Entry 2VT7 (X-ray diffraction, 2.20 A resolution); this record covers chains A and B.

# Chain A (and B)
Protein: Acetylcholinesterase
Organism: Torpedo californica
Notes: EC 3.1.1.7; chain B of this document is another copy of the same molecule, construct and numbering; everything in this record applies to it too
UniProt: P04058 (ACES_TORCA); residues 1-537 here correspond to UniProt positions 22-558 (UniProt number = residue number + 21)
Chain sequence (537 residues; each row starts with the number of its first residue):
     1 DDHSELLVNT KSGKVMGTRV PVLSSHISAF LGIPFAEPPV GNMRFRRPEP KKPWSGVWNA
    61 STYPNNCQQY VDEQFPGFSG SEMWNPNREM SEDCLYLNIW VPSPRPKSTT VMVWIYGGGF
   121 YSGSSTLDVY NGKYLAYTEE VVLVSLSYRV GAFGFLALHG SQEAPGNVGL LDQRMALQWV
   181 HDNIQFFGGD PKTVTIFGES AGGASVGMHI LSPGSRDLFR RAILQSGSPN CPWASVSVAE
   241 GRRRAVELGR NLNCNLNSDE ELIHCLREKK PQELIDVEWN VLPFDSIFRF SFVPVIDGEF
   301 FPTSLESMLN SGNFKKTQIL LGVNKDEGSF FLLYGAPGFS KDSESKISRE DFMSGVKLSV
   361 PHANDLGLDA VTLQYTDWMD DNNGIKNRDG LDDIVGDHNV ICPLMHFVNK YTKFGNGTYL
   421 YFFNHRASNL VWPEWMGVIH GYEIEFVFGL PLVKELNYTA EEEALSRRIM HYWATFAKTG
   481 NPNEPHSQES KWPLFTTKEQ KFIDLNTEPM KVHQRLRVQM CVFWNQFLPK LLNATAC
Not modelled in the structure: 1-3, 486-489, 537 (chain B: 1-3, 536-537)
Curated features (UniProtKB/Swiss-Prot):
  - active site: S200 (Acyl-ester intermediate), E327 (Charge relay system), H440 (Charge relay system)
  - glycosylation (N-linked (GlcNAc...) asparagine): N59, N416, N457, N533
Disulfides: C67-C94, C254-C265, C402-C521
Covalent attachments: N-acetylglucosamine (NAG) linked to N59, N416

# How chain A and chain B interact
Residue-residue contacts - 37 pairs, chain A then chain B:
  L366(A) with F527(B); K530(B); L531(B); A534(B), hydrophobic
  D369(A) with K530(B), salt bridge
  A370(A) with F527(B), hydrophobic
  L373(A) with Q519(B); V522(B), hydrophobic; F523(B), hydrophobic; F527(B), hydrophobic
  T376(A) with Q519(B), hydrogen bond (backbone-side chain)
  D377(A) with Q519(B)
  W378(A) with R515(B); V518(B); Q519(B), hydrogen bond (backbone-side chain); V522(B)
  M379(A) with V518(B), hydrophobic
  D381(A) with R515(B), salt bridge
  R515(A) with W378(B)
  V518(A) with W378(B); M379(B), hydrophobic
  Q519(A) with L373(B); T376(B), hydrogen bond (side chain-backbone); D377(B); W378(B), hydrogen bond (side chain-backbone)
  V522(A) with L373(B), hydrophobic; W378(B)
  F523(A) with L373(B), hydrophobic
  F527(A) with L366(B); A370(B), hydrophobic; L373(B), hydrophobic; L531(B), hydrophobic
  K530(A) with D365(B), salt bridge; L366(B); D369(B), salt bridge
  L531(A) with L366(B), hydrophobic
  T535(A) with A534(B)
Other interface residues (no listed pair), chain A (21 interface residues in all): D365, Q374, A534
Other interface residues (no listed pair), chain B (20 interface residues in all): Q374, D381

# In short
21 residues of chain A and 20 residues of chain B are in contact, with 4 hydrogen bonds and 4 salt bridges.
Among the polar pairs are D369(A)-K530(B), D381(A)-R515(B) and K530(A)-D365(B). N-acetylglucosamine is
covalently linked to N59(A) and N416(A).
Chain A and chain B are both Acetylcholinesterase (Torpedo californica); the structure, Native Torpedo
californica acetylcholinesterase collected with a cumulated dose of 800000 Gy, was determined by X-ray
diffraction together with 2VJA, 2VJB, 2VJC, 2VJD and 2VT6 from the same study.
